Entry 1JCZ (X-ray diffraction, 1.55 A resolution); this record covers chains A and B.

Chain A (and B):
Molecule: Carbonic anhydrase XII
Organism: Homo sapiens
Notes: EC 4.2.1.1; fragment: extracellular domain; chain B of this document is another copy of the same molecule, construct and numbering; everything in this record applies to it too
Reference sequence: O43570 (CAH12_HUMAN); the construct lacks a stretch of the UniProt sequence and is renumbered around it, so the offset changes along the chain: 2-50 = UniProt 30-78; 51-54 = UniProt 80-83; 55-74 = UniProt 86-105; 78-81 = UniProt 106-109; 4 more segments
Sequence (263 residues; numbered 2 to 262 plus 7 insertion-coded residues; 5 numbers in that range are skipped by the numbering (no residue carries them; nothing is unmodelled there); the number before each row is that of its first residue; a row labelled like 54A-54B holds insertion residues (54A, then the next letters in order)):
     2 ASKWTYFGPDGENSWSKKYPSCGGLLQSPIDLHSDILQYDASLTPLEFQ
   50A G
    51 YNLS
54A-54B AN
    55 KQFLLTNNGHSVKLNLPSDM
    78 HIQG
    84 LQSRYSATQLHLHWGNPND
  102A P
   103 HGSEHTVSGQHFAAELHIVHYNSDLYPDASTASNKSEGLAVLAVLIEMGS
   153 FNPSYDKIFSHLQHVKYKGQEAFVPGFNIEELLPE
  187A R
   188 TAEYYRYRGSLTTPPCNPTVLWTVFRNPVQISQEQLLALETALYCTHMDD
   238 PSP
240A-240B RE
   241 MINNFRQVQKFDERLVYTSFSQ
Unresolved in the structure: 2-3, 262
Sequence notes: conflict Ala2 (Gly30 in O43570)
Disulfides: Cys23-Cys203
Metal / ion sites: Zn2+: His94, His96, His119 (together with acetic acid)
What the authors report for this chain:
  - post-translational modification sites: Asn52, Asn136 (proposed by the authors, not directly observed)
  - self-association interface (contacts with another copy of this molecule); pairs are residue here / residue on that copy: Glu13-Lys250, Asn14-Ser17, Asn14-Gln249, Asn14-Cys23, His34-Asp102, Asp36-His103, Ser110-Gln112, Gln112-Gln112, Phe245-Lys250, Gln247-Val248, Gln249
  - Zn2+ coordination: His94, His96, His119
  - binding site for acetic acid: Val121, Val143, Leu198, Thr199, Val207, Trp209
  - catalytic residues: His64
  - specificity-determining residues: Ala131

Interface between chain A and chain B:
Residue-residue contacts (49):
  Phe8(A) with Asp252(B)
  Gly9(A) with Gly24(B)
  Glu13(A) with Lys250(B), salt bridge
  Asn14(A) with Asn14(B); Ser17(B), hydrogen bond (backbone-side chain); Cys23(B), hydrogen bond (side chain-backbone); Gly24(B); Arg246(B); Gln249(B), hydrogen bond
  Ser15(A) with Ser17(B)
  Ser17(A) with Asn14(B), hydrogen bond (side chain-backbone); Ser15(B); Lys18(B)
  Lys18(A) with Ser17(B)
  Cys23(A) with Asn14(B), hydrogen bond (backbone-side chain)
  Gly24(A) with Asn14(B)
  His34(A) with Asp102(B), salt bridge
  Asp36(A) with Asn101(B); Asp102(B); Pro102A(B); His103(B), salt bridge
  Asn101(A) with Asp36(B)
  Asp102(A) with His34(B), salt bridge; Asp36(B)
  His103(A) with Asp36(B), salt bridge
  Ser110(A) with Gln112(B), hydrogen bond (backbone-side chain)
  Gly111(A) with Gly111(B)
  Gln112(A) with Ser110(B), hydrogen bond (side chain-backbone); Gln112(B)
  Asn243(A) with Lys250(B); Asp252(B)
  Phe245(A) with Lys250(B), hydrogen bond (backbone-side chain)
  Arg246(A) with Asn14(B); Lys250(B)
  Gln247(A) with Val248(B); Gln249(B); Lys250(B)
  Val248(A) with Gln247(B)
  Gln249(A) with Asn14(B), hydrogen bond; Gln247(B)
  Lys250(A) with Phe8(B); Glu13(B), salt bridge; Asn243(B); Phe245(B), hydrogen bond (side chain-backbone); Arg246(B); Gln247(B)
  Asp252(A) with Phe8(B); Asn99(B); Asn243(B)
Other interface residues (no listed pair), chain A (29 interface residues in all): Tyr7, Ile37, Pro102A, Phe251
Other interface residues (no listed pair), chain B (29 interface residues in all): Gly9, Leu26, Ile37

Overview:
Chain A and chain B each contribute 29 residues to their interface; the contacts include 10 hydrogen bonds and
6 salt bridges. Polar pairs include Glu13(A)-Lys250(B), His34(A)-Asp102(B) and Asp36(A)-His103(B). His94(A),
His96(A) and His119(A) form the Zn2+ site. From the paper: the catalytic residue His64(A); a binding site for
acetic acid at Val121(A), Val143(A) and Leu198(A) among others.
Both chains are Carbonic anhydrase XII (Homo sapiens). Entry 1JCZ (Crystal structure of the extracellular
domain of human carbonic anhydrase XII) was determined by X-ray diffraction (same publication as 1JD0).
